1S7T - chains A and C of the 3 polymer chains in the assembly; structure by X-ray diffraction, 2.30 A resolution.

Chain A:
Protein: H-2 class I histocompatibility antigen, K-B alpha chain
Source organism: Mus musculus
UniProtKB: P01901 (HA1B_MOUSE); residues 1-348 here correspond to UniProt positions 22-369 (UniProt number = residue number + 21)
Amino-acid sequence (348 residues; row label = number of the first residue in the row):
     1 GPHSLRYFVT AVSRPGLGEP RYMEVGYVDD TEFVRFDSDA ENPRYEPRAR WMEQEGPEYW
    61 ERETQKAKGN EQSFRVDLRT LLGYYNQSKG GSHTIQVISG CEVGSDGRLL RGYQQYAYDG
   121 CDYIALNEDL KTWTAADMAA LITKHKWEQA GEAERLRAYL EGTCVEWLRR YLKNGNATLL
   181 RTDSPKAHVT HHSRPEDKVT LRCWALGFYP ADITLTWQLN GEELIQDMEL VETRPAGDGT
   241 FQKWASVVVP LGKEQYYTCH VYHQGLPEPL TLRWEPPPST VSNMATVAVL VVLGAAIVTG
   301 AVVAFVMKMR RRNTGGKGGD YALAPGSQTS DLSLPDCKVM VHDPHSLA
Disordered / not traced: 277-348
Disulfides: Cys101-Cys164, Cys203-Cys259
Swiss-Prot annotation at these positions:
  - region: Glu275 to Met284 (Connecting peptide)
  - modified residue (Phosphoserine): Ser330, Ser333
  - glycosylation (N-linked (GlcNAc...) asparagine): Asn86, Asn176

Chain C:
Protein: Glycoprotein 9-residue peptide
UniProtKB: P07399 (VGLY_LYCVW); aligned to UniProt positions 33-41 over residues 1-9 (the alignment contains insertions or deletions, so no single offset holds)
Amino-acid sequence (9 residues; row label = number of the first residue in the row):
     1 KAVFNFATM
Disordered / not traced: 1
Differences from the reference sequence: engineered mutation Phe4 (Tyr36 in P07399)
Swiss-Prot annotation at these positions:
  - site: Lys1 (Important for GP-C-mediated membrane fusion)

Interface between chain A and chain C:
Contacting residue pairs (42; chain A residue first):
  Tyr7(A) - Ala2(C)
  Tyr7(A) - Val3(C)  hydrogen bond (side chain-backbone)
  Val9(A) - Phe6(C)  hydrophobic
  Glu24(A) - Val3(C)
  Tyr45(A) - Val3(C)
  Glu63(A) - Ala2(C)  hydrogen bond (side chain-backbone)
  Glu63(A) - Val3(C)  hydrogen bond (side chain-backbone)
  Lys66(A) - Ala2(C)
  Lys66(A) - Val3(C)  hydrogen bond (side chain-backbone)
  Lys66(A) - Asn5(C)
  Asn70(A) - Phe4(C)  hydrogen bond (side chain-backbone)
  Asn70(A) - Asn5(C)
  Asn70(A) - Phe6(C)  hydrogen bond (side chain-backbone)
  Ser73(A) - Phe6(C)  hydrogen bond (side chain-backbone)
  Ser73(A) - Ala7(C)
  Ser73(A) - Thr8(C)
  Phe74(A) - Phe6(C)  hydrophobic
  Asp77(A) - Ala7(C)
  Asp77(A) - Thr8(C)
  Asp77(A) - Met9(C)  hydrogen bond (side chain-backbone)
  Tyr84(A) - Met9(C)  hydrogen bond (side chain-backbone)
  Ile95(A) - Met9(C)  hydrophobic
  Val97(A) - Phe6(C)  hydrophobic
  Gln114(A) - Phe4(C)
  Gln114(A) - Phe6(C)
  Tyr116(A) - Phe6(C)
  Tyr116(A) - Met9(C)  hydrophobic
  Thr143(A) - Met9(C)  hydrogen bond (side chain-backbone)
  Lys146(A) - Met9(C)
  Trp147(A) - Ala7(C)
  Trp147(A) - Thr8(C)  hydrogen bond (side chain-backbone)
  Trp147(A) - Met9(C)  hydrophobic
  Glu152(A) - Phe4(C)
  Glu152(A) - Ala7(C)
  Arg155(A) - Phe4(C)
  Arg155(A) - Asn5(C)  hydrogen bond (side chain-backbone)
  Leu156(A) - Phe4(C)  hydrophobic
  Tyr159(A) - Ala2(C)  hydrogen bond (side chain-backbone)
  Tyr159(A) - Val3(C)
  Tyr159(A) - Phe4(C)
  Trp167(A) - Ala2(C)  hydrophobic
  Tyr171(A) - Ala2(C)
Other interface residues (no listed pair), chain A (32 interface residues in all): Leu5, Tyr22, Tyr59, Val76, Thr80, Leu81, Ser99, Tyr123

Overview:
Chain A and chain C form an interface of 32 and 8 residues respectively; the contacts include 13 hydrogen
bonds. Polar contacts include Tyr7(A)-Val3(C), Glu63(A)-Ala2(C) and Glu63(A)-Val3(C).
Chain A is H-2 class I histocompatibility antigen, K-B alpha chain (Mus musculus) and chain C is Glycoprotein
9-residue peptide; the structure, Crystal structures of the murine class I major histocompatibility complex
H-2Kb in complex with LCMV-derived gp33 ..., was determined by X-ray diffraction, deposited together with
1S7Q, 1S7R, 1S7S, 1S7U, 1S7V, 1S7W and 1S7X.
